7DL2 - chains D and A of the 6 polymer chains in the assembly; structure by electron microscopy, 4.40 A resolution (low resolution: residue-level contacts below are approximate; hydrogen-bond / salt-bridge calls are withheld).

# Chain D
Molecule: Hamartin
From: Homo sapiens
Reference sequence: Q92574 (TSC1_HUMAN); residue numbers follow UniProt; this construct covers 1-1164
Amino-acid sequence (1164 residues; numbered 1 to 1164; the number before each row is that of its first residue):
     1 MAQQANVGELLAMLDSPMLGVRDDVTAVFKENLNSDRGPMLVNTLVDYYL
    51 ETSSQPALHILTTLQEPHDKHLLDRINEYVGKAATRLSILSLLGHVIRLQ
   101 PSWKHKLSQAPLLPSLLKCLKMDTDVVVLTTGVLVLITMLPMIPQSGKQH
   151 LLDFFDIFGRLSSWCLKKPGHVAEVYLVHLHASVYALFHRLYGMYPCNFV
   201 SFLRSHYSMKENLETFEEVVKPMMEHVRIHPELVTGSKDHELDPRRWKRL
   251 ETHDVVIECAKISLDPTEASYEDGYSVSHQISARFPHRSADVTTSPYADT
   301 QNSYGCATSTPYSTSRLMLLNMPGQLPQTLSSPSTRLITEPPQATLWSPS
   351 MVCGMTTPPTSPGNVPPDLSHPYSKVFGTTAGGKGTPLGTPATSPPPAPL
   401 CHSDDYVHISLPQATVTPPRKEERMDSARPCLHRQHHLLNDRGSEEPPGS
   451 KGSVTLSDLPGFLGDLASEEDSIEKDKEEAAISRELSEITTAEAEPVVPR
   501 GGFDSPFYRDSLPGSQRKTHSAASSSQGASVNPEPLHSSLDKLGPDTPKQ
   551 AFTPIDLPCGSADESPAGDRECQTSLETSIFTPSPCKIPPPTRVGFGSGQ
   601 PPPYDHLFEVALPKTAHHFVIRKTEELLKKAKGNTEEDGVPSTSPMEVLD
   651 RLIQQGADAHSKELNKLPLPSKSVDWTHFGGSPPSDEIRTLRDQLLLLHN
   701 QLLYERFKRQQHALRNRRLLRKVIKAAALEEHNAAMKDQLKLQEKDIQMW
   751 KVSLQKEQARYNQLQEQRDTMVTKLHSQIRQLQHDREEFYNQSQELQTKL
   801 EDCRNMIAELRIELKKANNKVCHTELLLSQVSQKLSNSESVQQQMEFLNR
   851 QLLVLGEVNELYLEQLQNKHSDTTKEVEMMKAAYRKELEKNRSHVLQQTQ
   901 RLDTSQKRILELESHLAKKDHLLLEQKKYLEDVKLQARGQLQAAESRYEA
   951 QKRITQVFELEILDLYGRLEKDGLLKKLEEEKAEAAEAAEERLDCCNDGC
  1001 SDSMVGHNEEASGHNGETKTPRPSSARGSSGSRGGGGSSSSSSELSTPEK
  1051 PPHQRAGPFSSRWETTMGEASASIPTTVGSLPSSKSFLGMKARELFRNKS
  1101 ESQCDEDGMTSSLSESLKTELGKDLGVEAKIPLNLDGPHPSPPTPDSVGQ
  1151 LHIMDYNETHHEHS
Not modelled in the structure: 1-745, 972-1164
UniProt features mapped onto this chain:
  - modified residue (Phosphoserine): Ser-487, Ser-505, Ser-511, Ser-521, Ser-598, Ser-1100
  - cross-link: Lys-30 (Glycyl lysine isopeptide (Lys-Gly) (interchain with G-Cter in ubiquitin))
  - natural variant: Arg-22 (R22W: In FCORD2), Glu-51 (E51D: In TSC1; uncertain significance), Leu-61 (L61R: In TSC1; uncertain significance), His-68 (H68R: In a bladder tumor), Leu-72 (L72P: In TSC1), Leu-117 (L117P: In TSC1), Val-126 (V126I: In TSC1; uncertain significance), Val-128 (deletion: In TSC1), Gly-132 (G132D: In TSC1; uncertain significance), Val-133 (V133I: In TSC1; uncertain significance), Phe-158 (F158C: In a bladder tumor; F158S: Found in a patient suspected of having tuberous sclerosis; uncertain significance), Cys-165 to Ser-1164 (deletion: In TSC1), 33 further natural variant entries in UniProt
  - mutagenesis: Lys-30 (K30R: Severe reduction of PELI1-induced ubiquitination), Lys-632 (K632R: Moderate reduction of PELI1-induced ubiquitination), Leu-941 (L941A: Abolished interaction with TBC1D7; when associated with 965-A--A-969), Ile-954 to Ile-962 (Reduced interaction with TBC1D7 without affecting interaction with TSC2), Ile-954 (I954A: Abolished interaction with TBC1D7), Phe-958 (F958A: Abolished interaction with TBC1D7), Ile-962 (I962A: Abolished interaction with TBC1D7), Leu-965 to Leu-969 (Slightly reduced interaction with TBC1D7 without affecting interaction with TSC2)

# Chain A
Molecule: Isoform 7 of Tuberin
From: Homo sapiens
Reference sequence: P49815 (TSC2_HUMAN), isoform P49815-7; the author numbering skips numbers that UniProt does not, so the offset changes along the chain: 50-936 = UniProt 1-887; 980-1245 = UniProt 888-1153; 1269-1807 = UniProt 1154-1692
Amino-acid sequence (1692 residues; row label = number of the first residue in the row; note: 66 numbers in that range are skipped by the numbering (no residue carries them; nothing is unmodelled there)):
    50 MECGLNNRIRMIGQICEVAKTKKFEEHAVEALWKAVADLLQPERPLEARH
   100 AVLALLKAIVQGQGERLGVLRALFFKVIKDYPSNEDLHERLEVFKALTDN
   150 GRHITYLEEELADFVLQWMDVGLSSEFLLVLVNLVKFNSCYLDEYIARMV
   200 QMICLLCVRTASSVDIEVSLQVLDAVVCYNCLPAESLPLFIVTLCRTINV
   250 KELCEPCWKLMRNLLGTHLGHSAIYNMCHLMEDRAYMEDAPLLRGAVFFV
   300 GMALWGAHRLYSLRNSPTSVLPSFYQAMACPNEVVSYEIVLSITRLIKKY
   350 RKELQVVAWDILLNIIERLLQQLQTLDSPELRTIVHDLLTTVEELCDQNE
   400 FHGSQERYFELVERCADQRPESSLLNLISYRAQSIHPAKDGWIQNLQALM
   450 ERFFRSESRGAVRIKVLDVLSFVLLINRQFYEEELINSVVISQLSHIPED
   500 KDHQVRKLATQLLVDLAEGCHTHHFNSLLDIIEKVMARSLSPPPELEERD
   550 VAAYSASLEDVKTAVLGLLVILQTKLYTLPASHATRVYEMLVSHIQLHYK
   600 HSYTLPIASSIRLQAFDFLLLLRADSLHRLGLPNKDGVVRFSPYCVCDYM
   650 EPERGSEKKTSGPLSPPTGPPGPAPAGPAVRLGSVPYSLLFRVLLQCLKQ
   700 ESDWKVLKLVLGRLPESLRYKVLIFTSPCSVDQLCSALCSMLSGPKTLER
   750 LRGAPEGFSRTDLHLAVVPVLTALISYHNYLDKTKQREMVYCLEQGLIHR
   800 CASQCVVALSICSVEMPDIIIKALPVLVVKLTHISATASMAVPLLEFLST
   850 LARLPHLYRNFAAEQYASVFAISLPYTNPSKFNQYIVCLAHHVIAMWFIR
   900 CRLPFRKDFVPFITKGLRSNVLLSFDDTPEKDSFRAR
   980 STSLNERPKSRIQTSLTSASLGSADENSVAQADDSLKNLHLELTETCLDM
  1030 MARYVFSNFTAVPKRSPVGEFLLAGGRTKTWLVGNKLVTVTTSVGTGTRS
  1080 LLGLDSGELQSGPESSSSPGVHVRQTKEAPAKLESQAGQQVSRGARDRVR
  1130 SMSGGHGLRVGALDVPASQFLGSATSPGPRTAPAAKPEKASAGTRVPVQE
  1180 KTNLAAYVPLLTQGWAEILVRRPTGNTSWLMSLENPLSPFSSDINNMPLQ
  1230 ELSNALMAAERFKEHR
  1269 DTALYKSLSVPAASTAKPPPLPRSNTDSAVVMEEGSPGEVPVLVEPPGLE
  1319 DVEAALGMDRRTDAYSRSSSVSSQEEKSLHAEELVGRGIPIERVVSSEGG
  1369 RPSVDLSFQPSQPLSKSSSSPELQTLQDILGDPGDKADVGRLSPEVKARS
  1419 QSGTLDGESAAWSASGEDSRGQPEGPLPSSSPRSPSGLRPRGYTISDSAP
  1469 SRRGKRVERDALKSRATASNAEKVPGINPSFVFLQLYHSPFFGDESNKPI
  1519 LLPNESQSFERSVQLLDQIPSYDTHKIAVLYVGEGQSNSELAILSNEHGS
  1569 YRYTEFLTGLGRLIELKDCQPDKVYLGGLDVCGEDGQFTYCWHDDIMQAV
  1619 FHIATLMPTKDVDKHRCDKKRHLGNDFVSIVYNDSGEDFKLGTIKGQFNF
  1669 VHVIVTPLDYECNLVSLQCRKDMEGLVDTSVAKIVSDRNLPFVARQMALH
  1719 ANMASQVHHSRSNPTDIYPSKWIARLRHIKRLRQRICEEAAYSNPSLPLV
  1769 HPPSHSKAPAQTPAEPTPGYEVGQRKRLISSVEDFTEFV
Not modelled in the structure: 50-126, 349-357, 644-682, 751-757, 980-1014, 1083-1181, 1222-1229, 1269-1493, 1600-1604, 1627-1635, 1756-1807
UniProt features mapped onto this chain:
  - modified residue (Phosphoserine): Ser-1452, Ser-1526
From the paper describing this entry:
  - catalytic residues: Asn-1643 (proposed by the authors, not directly observed)
  - disease-associated variants - K1638N: decreased catalytic activity
  - mutagenesis - R1529A, R1529A/L1533A, L1533A, K1638A, R1639A, R1749A: decreased catalytic activity
  - self-association interface (contacts with another copy of this molecule): Glu-1024 to Phe-1038

# Chain D / chain A interface
Pairs across the interface (56):
  Leu-848(D) with Leu-1235(A); Ala-1238(A); Phe-1241(A)
  Leu-852(D) with Phe-1241(A)
  Leu-855(D) with Phe-1241(A); Lys-1242(A); Glu-1243(A); His-1244(A)
  Val-858(D) with Glu-1243(A)
  Asn-859(D) with Lys-1242(A); Glu-1243(A)
  Lys-869(D) with Ile-1582(A)
  His-870(D) with Arg-1580(A); Leu-1581(A); Ile-1582(A)
  Asp-872(D) with Leu-1581(A); Ile-1582(A); Glu-1583(A)
  Glu-876(D) with Thr-1576(A); Phe-1606(A); Tyr-1608(A)
  Val-877(D) with Phe-1606(A)
  Met-879(D) with Thr-1572(A); Thr-1576(A)
  Met-880(D) with Thr-1576(A)
  Ala-883(D) with Tyr-1569(A)
  Tyr-884(D) with Tyr-1569(A)
  Lys-886(D) with His-1566(A)
  Glu-887(D) with Ser-1568(A); Tyr-1569(A)
  Leu-924(D) with Phe-479(A)
  Lys-927(D) with Gln-478(A); Phe-479(A); Tyr-480(A)
  Lys-934(D) with Lys-438(A); Asp-439(A); Trp-441(A)
  Tyr-948(D) with Ile-360(A); Arg-406(A)
  Lys-952(D) with Ile-360(A); Leu-361(A); Ile-364(A)
  Thr-955(D) with Leu-361(A)
  Gln-956(D) with Pro-321(A); Leu-361(A); Ile-365(A)
  Glu-959(D) with Thr-317(A); Ser-318(A)
  Leu-960(D) with Ser-318(A)
  Leu-963(D) with Asn-275(A); Ser-315(A); Ser-318(A); Val-319(A)
  Asp-964(D) with Met-276(A)
  Tyr-966(D) with Arg-313(A)
  Gly-967(D) with Ile-273(A)
Interface residues without a listed pair, chain D (34 interface residues in all): Gly-856, Ser-871, Leu-930, Arg-968, Glu-970
Interface residues without a listed pair, chain A (41 interface residues in all): His-270, Ala-1234, Gly-1567, Leu-1575
The authors on this interface:
  - interface residues, chain D: Ala-937(D)

# Summary
The interface between chain D and chain A involves 34 residues on one side and 41 on the other. UniProt lists
17 mutagenesis sites on chain D. The paper reports the catalytic residue Asn-1643(A); K1638N, R1529A and
R1529A/L1533A of chain A, among others, reduce catalytic activity; 7 substitutions were tested in all.
Here chain D is Hamartin and chain A is Isoform 7 of Tuberin, both from Homo sapiens. Entry 7DL2 (Cryo-EM
structure of human TSC complex) was determined by electron microscopy.
